PDB entry 6TUI | electron microscopy, 10.47 A resolution (very low resolution: no residue pairs are listed; an interface is given only as per-side residue counts) | chains C and D of the 52 polymer chains in the assembly

[Chain C (and D)]
Protein: Adaptor protein Rcc01688
Organism: Rhodobacter capsulatus SB 1003
Notes: chain D of this document is another copy of the same molecule, construct and numbering; everything in this record applies to it too
UniProt: D5ATZ4 (D5ATZ4_RHOCB); residues 1-197 here = UniProt positions 1-197
Sequence (197 residues; numbered 1 to 197; the number before each row is that of its first residue):
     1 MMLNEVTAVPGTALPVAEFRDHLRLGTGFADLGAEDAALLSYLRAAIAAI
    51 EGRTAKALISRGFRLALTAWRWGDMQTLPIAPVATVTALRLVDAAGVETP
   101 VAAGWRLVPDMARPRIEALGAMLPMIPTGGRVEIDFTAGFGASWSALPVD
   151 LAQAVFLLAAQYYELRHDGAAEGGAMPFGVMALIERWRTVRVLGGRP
Unresolved in the structure: 31-32, 172-174 (chain D: 172-173)

[Interface between chain C and chain D]
At this resolution (10 A) residue pairs are not listed: 28 residues of chain C and 28 of chain D lie at the interface.

[In short]
The chain C/chain D interface involves 28 residues from each chain.
Chain C and chain D are both Adaptor protein Rcc01688 (Rhodobacter capsulatus SB 1003); the structure, Virion
of empty GTA particle, was determined by electron microscopy (same publication as 6TB9, 6TBA, 6TE8, 6TE9,
6TEB, 6TEH and 3 further entries).
